Entry 3ZSG (X-ray diffraction, 1.89 A resolution); this record covers chain A.

# Chain A
Protein: Mitogen-activated protein kinase 14
Organism: Homo sapiens
Notes: EC 2.7.11.24
Reference sequence: Q16539 (MK14_HUMAN); residues 2-360 here = UniProt positions 2-360
Chain sequence (362 residues; numbered -1 to 360; the number before each row is that of its first residue; numbers below 1 keep their minus sign (Gly-1 is residue -1)):
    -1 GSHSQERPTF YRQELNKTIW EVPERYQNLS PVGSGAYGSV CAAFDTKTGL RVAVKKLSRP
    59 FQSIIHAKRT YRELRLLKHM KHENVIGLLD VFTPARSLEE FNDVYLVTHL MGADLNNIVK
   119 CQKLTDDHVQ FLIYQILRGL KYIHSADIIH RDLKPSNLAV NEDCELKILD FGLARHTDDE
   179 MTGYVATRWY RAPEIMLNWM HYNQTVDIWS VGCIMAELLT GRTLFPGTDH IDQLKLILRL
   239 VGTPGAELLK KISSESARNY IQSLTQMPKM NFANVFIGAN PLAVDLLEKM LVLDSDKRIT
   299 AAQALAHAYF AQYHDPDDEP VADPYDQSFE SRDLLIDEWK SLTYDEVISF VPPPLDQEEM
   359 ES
Disordered / not traced: -1 to 3, 172-183, 353-360
Construct notes: expression tag (-1 to 1)
Swiss-Prot annotation at these positions:
  - motif: Thr180 to Tyr182 (TXY)
  - active site: Asp168 (Proton acceptor)
  - binding site (ATP): Val30 to Val38, Lys53
  - modified residue: Ser2 (N-acetylserine), Thr16 (Phosphothreonine), Lys53 (N6-acetyllysine), Lys152 (N6-acetyllysine), Thr180 (Phosphothreonine), Tyr182 (Phosphotyrosine), Thr263 (Phosphothreonine), Tyr323 (Phosphotyrosine)
Small-molecule neighbours: tak-715 (T75): Val30, Tyr35, Val38, Ala51, Val52, Lys53, Leu75, Ile84, Leu104, Val105, Thr106, His107, Leu108, Met109, Gly110, Phe169, Gly170, Leu171
Reported in the primary citation:
  - binding site for tak-715: Tyr35, Lys53, Met109, Gly110, Phe169
  - contacts within the chain: Lys53-Glu71
  - specificity-determining residues: Gly110 (proposed by the authors, not directly observed)

# In short
Ligands of chain A: tak-715. From UniProt: active-site residue Asp168 and 10 ATP-binding residues. The paper
reports a binding site for tak-715 at Tyr35, Lys53 and Met109 among others; the specificity determinant
Gly110.
Chain A is Mitogen-activated protein kinase 14 (Homo sapiens); the structure, X-ray structure of p38alpha
bound to TAK-715, was determined by X-ray diffraction, deposited together with 3ZS5, 3ZSH and 3ZSI.
